Entry 8UCO (electron microscopy, 3.25 A resolution); this record covers chains f and i of the 10 polymer chains in the assembly.

# Chain f
Molecule: Cytochrome c oxidase subunit 6
From: Komagataella pastoris
Reference sequence: F2QVA2 (F2QVA2_KOMPC); residue numbers follow UniProt; this construct covers 42-141
Chain sequence (100 residues; numbered 42 to 141; the number before each row is that of its first residue):
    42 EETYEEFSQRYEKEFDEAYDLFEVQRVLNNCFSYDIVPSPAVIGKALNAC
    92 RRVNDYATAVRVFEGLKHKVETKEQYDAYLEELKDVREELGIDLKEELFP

# Chain i
Molecule: Cytochrome c oxidase subunit 9
From: Komagataella pastoris
Reference sequence: A0A1G4KPQ9 (A0A1G4KPQ9_KOMPC); numbering as in UniProt (aligned over 5-60)
Chain sequence (56 residues; numbered 5 to 60; the number before each row is that of its first residue):
     5 SLTRIQGSVKRRILTDISVGLTLGFGFASYWWWGVHKPTVAHRENYYIEL
    55 AKKKKA
Ligand contacts: phosphatidylethanolamine (PTY): Lys14, Ile17, Leu18, Ile21

# Chain f / chain i interface
Pairs across the interface (18; chain f residue first):
  Tyr45(f) - Thr7(i)
  Glu46(f) - Arg8(i)  salt bridge
  Asp76(f) - Gln10(i)
  Asp76(f) - Gly11(i)
  Asp76(f) - Ser12(i)  hydrogen bond (side chain-backbone)
  Asp76(f) - Val13(i)  hydrogen bond (side chain-backbone)
  Ile77(f) - Ile9(i)
  Ile77(f) - Gln10(i)
  Val78(f) - Ile9(i)  hydrogen bond (backbone-backbone)
  Pro81(f) - Thr7(i)
  Glu112(f) - Ile9(i)
  Glu112(f) - Ser12(i)
  Glu112(f) - Arg15(i)  salt bridge
  Gln116(f) - Leu6(i)
  Gln116(f) - Ile9(i)
  Tyr120(f) - Thr7(i)
  Tyr120(f) - Ile9(i)
  Glu123(f) - Thr7(i)
Other interface residues (no listed pair), chain f (11 interface residues in all): Ala119
Other interface residues (no listed pair), chain i (10 interface residues in all): Lys14

# Summary
The interface between chain f and chain i involves 11 residues on one side and 10 on the other, with 3
hydrogen bonds and 2 salt bridges. Among the polar pairs are Glu46(f)-Arg8(i), Glu112(f)-Arg15(i) and
Asp76(f)-Ser12(i). Chain i binds phosphatidylethanolamine.
Chain f is Cytochrome c oxidase subunit 6 and chain i is Cytochrome c oxidase subunit 9, both from
Komagataella pastoris; the structure, CryoEM structure of Komagataella pastoris Cytochrome c oxidase (9
subunits) in complex with human VMAT2 and ..., was determined by electron microscopy.
